4LMS - chains A and B of the 4 polymer chains in the assembly; structure by X-ray diffraction, 1.35 A resolution.

Chain A:
Protein: cryptophyte phycocyanin (alpha-1 chain)
Organism: Chroomonas sp
Chain sequence (80 residues; row label = number of the first residue in the row):
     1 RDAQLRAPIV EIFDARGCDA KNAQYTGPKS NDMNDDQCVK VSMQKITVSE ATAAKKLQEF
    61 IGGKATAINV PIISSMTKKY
Glycans and other covalent adducts: mesobiliverdin IX(alpha) (M1V) linked to C18
Residues lining bound ligands:
  - phycocyanobilin (CYC), molecule 1: R1, D2, L5, R6
  - phycocyanobilin (CYC), molecule 2: I12, F13, D14, R16, M33, Q37, C38, V39
  - 15,16-dihydrobiliverdin (DBV): G63, K64, A65, T66, A67, N69, V70, P71, I72, I73, S74
  - mesobiliverdin IX(alpha) (M1V), molecule 1: F13, A15, D19, A20, N22, A23, Q24, Y25, N34, D35, D36, Q37, C38, K40
  - mesobiliverdin IX(alpha) (M1V), molecule 2: I61, M76, T77, K78

Chain B:
Protein: cryptophyte phycocyanin (beta chain)
Organism: Chroomonas sp
Chain sequence (177 residues; numbered 1 to 177; the number before each row is that of its first residue):
     1 MLDAFSRVVT SADSKAAYVG GADLQALKKF VSEGNKRLDA VNAIVSNASC IVSDAVSGMI
    61 CENPALISPS GNCYTNRRMA ACLRDAEIIL RYVSYSLLSG DSSVLEDRCL GGLKETYASL
   121 GVPAAGNARA VGIMKATCVA FINNTSNQKK LSTPAGDCSA LASECAGYFD KVTSALA
Disordered / not traced: 1-14, 177
Glycans and other covalent adducts: 15,16-dihydrobiliverdin (DBV) linked to C50, C61; phycocyanobilin (CYC) linked to C82, C158
Modified / non-standard residues: N72 (n-methyl asparagine; MEN)
Residues lining bound ligands:
  - phycocyanobilin (CYC), molecule 1: L24, K28, N35, K36, L38, D39, A40, N42, I142, N143, N144, T153, P154, A155, G156
  - phycocyanobilin (CYC), molecule 2: V56, M59, L66, N72, C73, R77, R78, A81, R84, D85, I88, Y92, R108, C109, L113, T116, Y117, L120, V122, P123, G126, N127, A130
  - 15,16-dihydrobiliverdin (DBV), molecule 1: I51, D54, S57, G58, R129, G132, I133, A136, T137, A140, F141, S146, N147, Q148
  - 15,16-dihydrobiliverdin (DBV), molecule 2: N147, Q148, K150
  - mesobiliverdin IX(alpha) (M1V), molecule 1: Y18, G20, G21
  - mesobiliverdin IX(alpha) (M1V), molecule 2: P64, A65, I67, S68, P69
What the authors report for this chain:
  - post-translational modification sites: N72

Interface between chain A and chain B:
Pairs across the interface - 91 pairs, chain A then chain B:
  R1(A) - D107(B)  hydrogen bond (backbone-backbone)
  R1(A) - R108(B)  hydrogen bond (backbone-backbone)
  R1(A) - G111(B)  hydrogen bond (backbone-backbone)
  D2(A) - R108(B)  salt bridge
  L5(A) - R84(B)
  R6(A) - Y92(B)  hydrogen bond (backbone-side chain)
  A7(A) - R91(B)
  A7(A) - Y92(B)  hydrophobic
  P8(A) - R91(B)
  P8(A) - Y92(B)
  P8(A) - Y95(B)  hydrophobic
  I9(A) - R91(B)
  V10(A) - V41(B)  hydrophobic
  V10(A) - V45(B)
  V10(A) - L98(B)  hydrophobic
  I12(A) - N42(B)
  Q24(A) - Y18(B)
  Y25(A) - Y18(B)
  Y25(A) - G20(B)  hydrogen bond (side chain-backbone)
  Y25(A) - G21(B)
  Y25(A) - A22(B)  hydrogen bond (side chain-backbone)
  Y25(A) - D23(B)  hydrogen bond (side chain-backbone)
  P28(A) - G21(B)
  P28(A) - A22(B)  hydrogen bond (backbone-backbone)
  K29(A) - A22(B)
  S30(A) - G21(B)
  S30(A) - A22(B)
  S30(A) - Q25(B)
  D32(A) - Q25(B)  hydrogen bond
  N34(A) - G20(B)
  N34(A) - G21(B)  hydrogen bond (backbone-backbone)
  N34(A) - L24(B)
  N34(A) - Q25(B)
  N34(A) - K28(B)  hydrogen bond
  D35(A) - G21(B)
  Q37(A) - G20(B)
  Q37(A) - G21(B)
  Q37(A) - L24(B)
  Q37(A) - K28(B)  hydrogen bond
  C38(A) - V19(B)
  V39(A) - A17(B)
  V39(A) - Y18(B)
  V39(A) - V19(B)  hydrogen bond (backbone-backbone)
  V39(A) - L24(B)  hydrophobic
  V39(A) - L38(B)  hydrophobic
  K40(A) - A16(B)
  K40(A) - A17(B)
  K40(A) - Y18(B)
  V41(A) - A16(B)
  V41(A) - A17(B)  hydrogen bond (backbone-backbone)
  V41(A) - Y95(B)  hydrophobic
  V41(A) - L98(B)  hydrophobic
  S42(A) - A16(B)
  M43(A) - Y92(B)
  I46(A) - R84(B)
  I46(A) - E87(B)
  I46(A) - I88(B)  hydrophobic
  V48(A) - A80(B)
  V48(A) - R84(B)
  E50(A) - N76(B)
  E50(A) - R77(B)
  A53(A) - N76(B)
  A53(A) - A80(B)
  A54(A) - N76(B)
  K56(A) - S53(B)  hydrogen bond
  K56(A) - L83(B)
  L57(A) - I67(B)  hydrophobic
  F60(A) - S53(B)
  F60(A) - V56(B)  hydrophobic
  F60(A) - S57(B)
  F60(A) - I60(B)  hydrophobic
  F60(A) - M79(B)  hydrophobic
  I61(A) - I67(B)  hydrophobic
  G63(A) - C61(B)
  I68(A) - N147(B)
  I73(A) - G58(B)
  I73(A) - E62(B)
  I73(A) - R129(B)
  S74(A) - C61(B)
  S75(A) - C61(B)  hydrogen bond (backbone-backbone)
  S75(A) - E62(B)
  S75(A) - P64(B)
  K78(A) - N63(B)
  K78(A) - A65(B)
  K79(A) - E62(B)
  K79(A) - N63(B)  hydrogen bond (backbone-side chain)
  Y80(A) - M59(B)
  Y80(A) - N63(B)  hydrogen bond (backbone-side chain)
  Y80(A) - L66(B)
  Y80(A) - A125(B)
  Y80(A) - G126(B)  hydrogen bond (side chain-backbone)
Interface residues without a listed pair, chain A (46 interface residues in all): T47, S49, E59, A67, T77
Interface residues without a listed pair, chain B (53 interface residues in all): D54, S70, S94, C109, P123, I133

In short:
46 residues of chain A face 53 of chain B across their interface; the contacts include 19 hydrogen bonds and 1
salt bridge. Among the polar pairs are D2(A)-R108(B), R6(A)-Y92(B) and Y25(A)-G20(B). One mesobiliverdin
IX(alpha) molecule is bound between chain A and chain B. From the paper: a modification site at N72(B).
Here chain A is cryptophyte phycocyanin (alpha-1 chain) and chain B is cryptophyte phycocyanin (beta chain),
both from Chroomonas sp. Entry 4LMS (Light harvesting complex PC645 from the cryptophyte Chroomonas sp.
CCMP270) was determined by X-ray diffraction (same publication as 4LM6 and 4LMX).
